Entry 5WHA (X-ray diffraction, 2.04 A resolution); this record covers chains A and C of the 3 polymer chains in the assembly.

# Chain A
Protein: GTPase KRas
From: Homo sapiens
Reference sequence: P01116 (RASK_HUMAN), isoform P01116-2; residue numbers follow UniProt; this construct covers 1-166
Chain sequence (170 residues; row label = number of the first residue in the row; numbers below 1 keep their minus sign (Gly-3 is residue -3)):
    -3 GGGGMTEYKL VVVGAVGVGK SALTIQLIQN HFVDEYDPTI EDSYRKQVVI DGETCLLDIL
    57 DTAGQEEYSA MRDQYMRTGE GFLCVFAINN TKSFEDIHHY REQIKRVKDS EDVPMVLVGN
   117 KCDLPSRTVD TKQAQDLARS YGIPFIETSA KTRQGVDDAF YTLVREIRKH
Disordered / not traced: -3 to 1, 27-38
Construct notes: expression tag (-3 to 0); engineered mutation Val12 (Gly in P01116)
Ion coordination: Mg2+: Ser17 (together with GDP); Ca2+ site 1: Glu63, Tyr64 (shared with 2 residues of chain F); Ca2+ site 2: Glu63 (shared with 1 residue of chain B; 1 residue of chain F)
Ligand contacts: GDP (guanosine-5'-diphosphate): Ala11, Val12, Gly13, Val14, Gly15, Lys16, Ser17, Ala18, Asn116, Lys117, Asp119, Leu120, Ser145, Ala146, Lys147
UniProt features mapped onto this chain:
  - motif: Tyr32 to Tyr40 (Effector region)
  - binding site (GTP): Gly10, Ala11, Gly13 to Ala18, Val29 to Thr35, Ala59, Gly60, Asn116 to Asp119
  - modified residue: Met1 (N-acetylmethionine), Thr2 (N-acetylthreonine), Lys104 (N6-acetyllysine)
  - glycosylation: Thr35 (Microbial infection: O-linked (Glc) threonine)
  - natural variant: Lys5 (K5E: In NS3; K5N: In GASC), Gly10 (G10GG: In AML), Val12 (G12V: In GASC; this construct carries the variant), Gly13 (G13D: In GASC, JMML and OES; G13R: In pylocytic astrocytoma), Val14 (V14I: In NS3), Leu19 (L19F: In OES), Gln22 (Q22E: In CFC2; Q22R: In NS3), Pro34 (P34L: In NS3; P34Q: In NS3; P34R: In CFC2), Ile36 (I36M: In NS3), Thr58 (T58I: In NS3), Ala59 (A59T: In GASC), Gly60 (G60R: In CFC2; G60S: In NS3), 8 further natural variant entries in UniProt
  - mutagenesis: Asp38 (D38A: Decreased interaction with MAPKAP1/SIN1), Tyr40 (Y40A: Decreased interaction with MAPKAP1/SIN1), Gln61 (Q61L: Promotes GTP binding)

# Chain C
Protein: miniprotein 225-11
From: synthetic construct
Chain sequence (35 residues; row label = number of the first residue in the row; numbers below 1 keep their minus sign (Gly-2 is residue -2)):
    -2 GSGGPRRPRC PGDDASIEDL HEYWARLWNY LYAVA
Disordered / not traced: -2 to 1
Ion coordination: Ca2+ site 1: Asp16 (shared with 1 residue of chain D; 1 residue of chain E); Ca2+ site 2: Asp16, Glu19 (shared with 2 residues of chain D)

# How chain A and chain C interact
Residue-residue contacts (6; chain A residue first):
  Met67(A) with His18(C)
  Gln70(A) with Trp21(C)
  Tyr71(A) with His18(C), hydrogen bond; Trp21(C), hydrophobic
  Thr74(A) with Trp21(C); Trp25(C)
Also at the interface, not in a pair above, chain A (5 interface residues in all): Lys5
Also at the interface, not in a pair above, chain C (4 interface residues in all): Ile14

# In short
5 residues of chain A and 4 residues of chain C are in contact; the contacts include 1 hydrogen bond. The
hydrogen-bonded pair is Tyr71(A)-His18(C). Bound to chain A: GDP. From UniProt: 21 GTP-binding residues and 3
mutagenesis sites on chain A.
Here chain A is GTPase KRas (Homo sapiens) and chain C is miniprotein 225-11 (synthetic construct). Entry 5WHA
(KRas G12V, bound to GDP and miniprotein 225-11) was determined by X-ray diffraction, deposited together with
5WHB, 5WHE, 5WLB, 5WPL and 5WPM.
